Entry 8FJ5 (electron microscopy, 2.90 A resolution); this record covers chains A and B of the 20 polymer chains in the assembly.

# Chain A (and B)
Protein: Pilin_N domain-containing protein
Source organism: Haloferax volcanii (strain ATCC 29605 / DSM 3757 / JCM 8879 / NBRC 14742 / NCIMB 2012 / VKM B-1768 / DS2)
Notes: chain B of this document is another copy of the same molecule, construct and numbering; everything in this record applies to it too
UniProtKB: A0A384KE22 (A0A384KE22_HALVD); residues 1-145 here = UniProt positions 1-145
Amino-acid sequence (145 residues; numbered 1 to 145; the number before each row is that of its first residue):
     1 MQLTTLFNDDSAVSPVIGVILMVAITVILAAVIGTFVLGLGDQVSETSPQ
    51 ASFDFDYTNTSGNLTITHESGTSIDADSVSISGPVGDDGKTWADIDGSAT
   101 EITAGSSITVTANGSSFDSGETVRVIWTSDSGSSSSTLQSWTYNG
Unresolved in the structure: 1-12
Reported in the primary citation:
  - post-translational modification sites: Asn59, Asn63, Asn113

# How chain A and chain B interact
Contacting residue pairs (6; chain A residue first):
  Gln50(A) with Ala24(B); Ile25(B); Ile28(B)
  Ser52(A) with Ile28(B); Val32(B)
  Ser70(A) with Ile28(B)
Also at the interface, not in a pair above, chain A (5 interface residues in all): Glu69, Gly71
Also at the interface, not in a pair above, chain B (6 interface residues in all): Leu21, Ala31

# Overview
Chain A and chain B form an interface of 5 and 6 residues respectively. From the paper: modification sites
Asn59(A), Asn63(A) and Asn113(A).
Chain A and chain B are both Pilin_N domain-containing protein (Haloferax volcanii (strain ATCC 29605 / DSM
3757 / JCM 8879 / NBRC 14742 / NCIMB 2012 / VKM B-1768 / DS2)); the structure, Structure of the Haloferax
volcanii archaeal type IV pilus, was determined by electron microscopy (same publication as 8FJS, 8FK0, 8FK7
and 7TXI).
